Entry 4V8W (electron microscopy, 17.50 A resolution (very low resolution: no residue pairs are listed; an interface is given only as per-side residue counts)); this record covers chains D and F of the 6 polymer chains in the assembly.

Chain D (and F):
Protein: Type-I fatty acid synthase
Organism: Mycobacterium tuberculosis
Notes: chain F of this document is another copy of the same molecule, construct and numbering; everything in this record applies to it too
Sequence (3089 residues; row label = number of the first residue in the row):
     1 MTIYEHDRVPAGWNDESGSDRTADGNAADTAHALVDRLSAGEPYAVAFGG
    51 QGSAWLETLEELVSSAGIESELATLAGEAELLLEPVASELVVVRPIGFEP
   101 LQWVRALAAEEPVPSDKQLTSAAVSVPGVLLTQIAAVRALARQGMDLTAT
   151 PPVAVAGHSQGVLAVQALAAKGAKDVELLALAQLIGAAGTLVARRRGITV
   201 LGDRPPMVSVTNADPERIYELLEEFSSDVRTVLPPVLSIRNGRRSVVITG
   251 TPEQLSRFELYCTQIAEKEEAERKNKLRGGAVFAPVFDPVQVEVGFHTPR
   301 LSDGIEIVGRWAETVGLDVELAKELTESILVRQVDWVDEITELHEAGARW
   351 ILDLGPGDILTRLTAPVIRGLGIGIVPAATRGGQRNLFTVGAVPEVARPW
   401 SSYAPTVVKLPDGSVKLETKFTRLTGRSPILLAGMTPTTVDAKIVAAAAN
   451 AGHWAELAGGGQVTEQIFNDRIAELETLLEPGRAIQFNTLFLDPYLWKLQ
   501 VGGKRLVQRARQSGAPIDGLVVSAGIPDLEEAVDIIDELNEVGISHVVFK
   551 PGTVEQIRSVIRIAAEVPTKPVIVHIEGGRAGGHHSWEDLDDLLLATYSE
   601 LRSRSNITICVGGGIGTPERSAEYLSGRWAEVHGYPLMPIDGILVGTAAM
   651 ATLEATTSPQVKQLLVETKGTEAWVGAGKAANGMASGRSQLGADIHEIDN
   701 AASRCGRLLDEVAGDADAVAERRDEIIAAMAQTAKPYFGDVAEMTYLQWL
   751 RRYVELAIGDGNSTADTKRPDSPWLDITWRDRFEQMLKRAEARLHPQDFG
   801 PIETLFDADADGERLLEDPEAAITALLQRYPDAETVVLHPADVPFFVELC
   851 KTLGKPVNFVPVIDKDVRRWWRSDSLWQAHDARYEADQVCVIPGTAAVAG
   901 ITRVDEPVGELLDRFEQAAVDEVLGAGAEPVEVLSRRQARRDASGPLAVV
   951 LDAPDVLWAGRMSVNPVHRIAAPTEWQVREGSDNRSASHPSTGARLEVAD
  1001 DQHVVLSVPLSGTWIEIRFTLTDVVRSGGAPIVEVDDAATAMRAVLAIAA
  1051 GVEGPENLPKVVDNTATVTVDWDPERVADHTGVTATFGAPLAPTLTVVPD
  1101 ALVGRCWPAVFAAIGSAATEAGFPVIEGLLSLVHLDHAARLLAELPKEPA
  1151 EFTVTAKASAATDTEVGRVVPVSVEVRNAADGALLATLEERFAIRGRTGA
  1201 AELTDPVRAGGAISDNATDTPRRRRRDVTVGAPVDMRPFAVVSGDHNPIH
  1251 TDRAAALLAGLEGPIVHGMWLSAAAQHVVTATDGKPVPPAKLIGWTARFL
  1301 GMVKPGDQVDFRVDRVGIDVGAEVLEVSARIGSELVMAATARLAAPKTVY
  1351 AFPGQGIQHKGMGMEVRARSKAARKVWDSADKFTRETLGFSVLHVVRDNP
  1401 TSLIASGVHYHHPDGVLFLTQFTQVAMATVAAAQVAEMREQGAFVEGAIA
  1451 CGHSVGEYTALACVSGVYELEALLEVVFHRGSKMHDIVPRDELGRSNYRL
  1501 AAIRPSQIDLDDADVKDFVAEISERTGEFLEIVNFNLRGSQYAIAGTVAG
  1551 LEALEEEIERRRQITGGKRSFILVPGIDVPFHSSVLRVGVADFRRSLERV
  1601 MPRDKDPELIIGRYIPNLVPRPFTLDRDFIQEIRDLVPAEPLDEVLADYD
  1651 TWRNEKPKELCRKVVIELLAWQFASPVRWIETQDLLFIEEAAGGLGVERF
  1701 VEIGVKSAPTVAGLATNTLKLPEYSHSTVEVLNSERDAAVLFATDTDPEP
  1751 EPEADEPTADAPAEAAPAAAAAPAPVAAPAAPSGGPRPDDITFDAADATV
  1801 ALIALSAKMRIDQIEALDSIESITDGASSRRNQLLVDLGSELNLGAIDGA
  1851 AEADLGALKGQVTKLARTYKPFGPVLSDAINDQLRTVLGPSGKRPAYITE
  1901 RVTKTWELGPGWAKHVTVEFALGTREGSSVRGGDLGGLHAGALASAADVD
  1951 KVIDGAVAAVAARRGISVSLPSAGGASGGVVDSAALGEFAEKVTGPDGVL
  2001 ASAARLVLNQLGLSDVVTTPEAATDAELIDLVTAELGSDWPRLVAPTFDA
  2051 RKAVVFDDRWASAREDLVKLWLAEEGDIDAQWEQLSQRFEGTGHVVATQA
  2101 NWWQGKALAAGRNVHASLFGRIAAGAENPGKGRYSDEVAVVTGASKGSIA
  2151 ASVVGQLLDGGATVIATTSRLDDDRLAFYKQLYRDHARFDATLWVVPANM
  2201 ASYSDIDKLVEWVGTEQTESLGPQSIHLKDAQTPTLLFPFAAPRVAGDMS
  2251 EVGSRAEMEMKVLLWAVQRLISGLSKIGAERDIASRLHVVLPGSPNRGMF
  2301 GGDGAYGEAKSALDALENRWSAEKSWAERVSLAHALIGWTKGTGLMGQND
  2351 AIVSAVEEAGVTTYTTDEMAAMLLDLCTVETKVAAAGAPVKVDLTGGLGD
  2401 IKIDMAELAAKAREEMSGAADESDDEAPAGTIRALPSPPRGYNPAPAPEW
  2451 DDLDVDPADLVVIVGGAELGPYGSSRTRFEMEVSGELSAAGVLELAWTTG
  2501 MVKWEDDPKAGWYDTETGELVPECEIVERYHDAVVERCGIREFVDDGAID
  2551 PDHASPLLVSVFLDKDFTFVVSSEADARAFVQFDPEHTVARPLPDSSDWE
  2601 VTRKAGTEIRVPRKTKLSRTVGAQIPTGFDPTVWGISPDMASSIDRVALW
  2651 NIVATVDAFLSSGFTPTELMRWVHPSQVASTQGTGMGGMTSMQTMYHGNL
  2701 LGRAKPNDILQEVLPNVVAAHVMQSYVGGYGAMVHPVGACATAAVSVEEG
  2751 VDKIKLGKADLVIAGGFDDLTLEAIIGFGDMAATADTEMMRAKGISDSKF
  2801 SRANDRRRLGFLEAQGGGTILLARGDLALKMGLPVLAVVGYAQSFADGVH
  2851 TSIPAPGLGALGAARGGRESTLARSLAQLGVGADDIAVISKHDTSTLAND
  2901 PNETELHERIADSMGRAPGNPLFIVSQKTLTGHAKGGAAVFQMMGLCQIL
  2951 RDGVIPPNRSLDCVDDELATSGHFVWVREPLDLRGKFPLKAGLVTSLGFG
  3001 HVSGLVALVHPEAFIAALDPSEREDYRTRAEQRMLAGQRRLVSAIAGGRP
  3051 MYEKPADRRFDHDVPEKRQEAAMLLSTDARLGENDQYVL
Not modelled in the structure: 1-400, 1746-1982 (chain F: 1-30, 1746-1982)
Small-molecule neighbours: FMN (flavin mononucleotide): A433, G434, M435, T436, P437, T438, N488, L490, S523, A524, K550, E577, R580, A581, G582, G583, G613, G614, I615, L644, G646, T647, M650, I892, G894, A897

How chain D and chain F interact:
At this resolution (18 A) residue pairs are not listed: 4 residues of chain D and 6 of chain F lie at the interface.

In short:
The interface between chain D and chain F involves 4 residues on one side and 6 on the other. Bound to chain
D: flavin mononucleotide.
Both chains are Type-I fatty acid synthase (Mycobacterium tuberculosis). Entry 4V8W (Structure and
conformational variability of the Mycobacterium tuberculosis fatty acid synthase multienzyme complex) was
determined by electron microscopy together with 4V8V from the same study.
